PDB entry 8YTK | X-ray diffraction, 2.55 A resolution | chains A and B

== Chain A (and B) ==
Protein: Bifunctional glutamate/proline--tRNA ligase
From: Homo sapiens
Notes: EC 6.1.1.17, 6.1.1.15; chain B of this document is another copy of the same molecule, construct and numbering; everything in this record applies to it too
UniProt: P07814 (SYEP_HUMAN); residues 1003-1512 here = UniProt positions 1003-1512
Amino-acid sequence (524 residues; numbered 989 to 1512; the number before each row is that of its first residue):
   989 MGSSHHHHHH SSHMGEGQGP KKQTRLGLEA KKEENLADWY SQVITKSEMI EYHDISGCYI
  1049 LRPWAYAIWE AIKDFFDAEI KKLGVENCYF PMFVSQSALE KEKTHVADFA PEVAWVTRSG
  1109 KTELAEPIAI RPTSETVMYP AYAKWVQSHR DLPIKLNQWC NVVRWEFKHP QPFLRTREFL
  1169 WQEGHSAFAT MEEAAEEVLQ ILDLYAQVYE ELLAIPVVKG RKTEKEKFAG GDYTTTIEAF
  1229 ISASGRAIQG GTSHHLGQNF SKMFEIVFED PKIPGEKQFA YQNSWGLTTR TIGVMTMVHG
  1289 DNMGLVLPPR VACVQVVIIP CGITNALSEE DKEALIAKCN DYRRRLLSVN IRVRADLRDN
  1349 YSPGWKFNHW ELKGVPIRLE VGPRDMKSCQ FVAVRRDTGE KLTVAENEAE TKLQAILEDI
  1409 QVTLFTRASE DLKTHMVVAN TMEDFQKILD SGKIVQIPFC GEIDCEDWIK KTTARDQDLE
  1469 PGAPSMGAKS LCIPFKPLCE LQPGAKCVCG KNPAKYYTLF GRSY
Unresolved in the structure: 989-1015, 1312-1314 (chain B: 989-1017, 1154-1155, 1311-1321, 1463-1474, 1489-1492, 1501-1502)
Differences from the reference sequence: initiating methionine (989); expression tag (990-1002)
Disulfides: C1453-C1495
Small-molecule neighbours: W2H ((2S)-N-[3-(4-azanylquinazolin-7-yl)phenyl]sulfonylpyrrolidine-2-carboxamide): F1097, T1121, E1123, R1152, E1154, F1161, L1162, R1163, T1164, F1167, W1169, E1171, H1173, F1216, Q1237, T1240, H1242, S1272, W1273, G1274, L1275, T1276, R1278

== Interface between chain A and chain B ==
Residue-residue contacts - 107 pairs, chain A then chain B:
  E1039(A) with K1132(B); W1133(B), hydrogen bond
  H1041(A) with P1079(B); F1081(B), hydrogen bond (side chain-backbone); V1125(B)
  D1042(A) with S1083(B), hydrogen bond
  I1043(A) with F1081(B); V1082(B); S1083(B); I1116(B), hydrophobic
  I1048(A) with Y1077(B); F1078(B), hydrophobic; P1079(B); A1129(B), hydrophobic
  L1049(A) with C1076(B); Y1077(B), hydrogen bond (backbone-backbone)
  R1050(A) with W1133(B)
  P1051(A) with E1074(B); N1075(B); L1144(B), hydrophobic
  Y1054(A) with N1075(B); C1076(B); Y1077(B), hydrophobic
  E1058(A) with N1075(B), hydrogen bond
  E1074(A) with P1051(B)
  N1075(A) with P1051(B); Y1054(B); E1058(B)
  C1076(A) with L1049(B); Y1054(B)
  Y1077(A) with I1048(B); L1049(B), hydrogen bond (backbone-backbone); Y1054(B), hydrophobic; N1149(B), hydrogen bond; E1166(B), hydrogen bond; L1168(B), hydrophobic
  F1078(A) with I1048(B), hydrophobic
  P1079(A) with H1041(B); I1048(B); E1166(B)
  M1080(A) with M1080(B), hydrophobic; N1149(B); V1151(B), hydrophobic; E1166(B), hydrogen bond (backbone-side chain)
  F1081(A) with H1041(B), hydrogen bond (backbone-side chain); I1043(B); I1118(B), hydrophobic; V1151(B), hydrophobic
  S1083(A) with D1042(B), hydrogen bond; I1043(B)
  A1098(A) with G1108(B)
  P1099(A) with S1107(B); G1108(B)
  V1101(A) with R1106(B); S1107(B); G1108(B), hydrogen bond (backbone-backbone)
  A1102(A) with V1104(B), hydrophobic; R1106(B)
  W1103(A) with V1104(B); T1105(B), hydrogen bond (backbone-backbone); R1106(B), hydrogen bond (backbone-backbone); G1108(B)
  V1104(A) with A1102(B), hydrophobic; W1103(B); V1104(B), hydrophobic; I1118(B), hydrophobic
  T1105(A) with W1103(B), hydrogen bond (backbone-backbone); T1105(B), hydrogen bond
  R1106(A) with V1101(B); A1102(B); W1103(B), hydrogen bond (backbone-backbone); P1115(B)
  S1107(A) with V1101(B); W1153(B)
  G1108(A) with A1098(B); P1099(B); V1101(B), hydrogen bond (backbone-backbone); W1103(B)
  L1112(A) with W1153(B), hydrophobic
  P1115(A) with R1106(B)
  I1116(A) with I1043(B), hydrophobic; W1153(B), hydrophobic
  I1118(A) with F1081(B), hydrophobic; V1104(B), hydrophobic
  R1119(A) with N1149(B)
  V1125(A) with H1041(B)
  A1129(A) with I1048(B), hydrophobic
  K1132(A) with E1039(B), salt bridge; Y1040(B)
  W1133(A) with E1039(B), hydrogen bond; R1050(B)
  R1138(A) with N1348(B); Y1349(B), hydrogen bond (backbone-side chain)
  L1144(A) with P1051(B), hydrophobic
  N1149(A) with Y1077(B), hydrogen bond; M1080(B), hydrogen bond; R1119(B); N1149(B), hydrogen bond
  V1151(A) with M1080(B), hydrophobic; F1081(B), hydrophobic
  W1153(A) with S1107(B), hydrogen bond; L1112(B), hydrophobic; I1116(B), hydrophobic
  E1166(A) with Y1077(B), hydrogen bond; P1079(B); M1080(B), hydrogen bond (side chain-backbone)
  L1168(A) with Y1077(B), hydrophobic
Also at the interface, not in a pair above, chain A (51 interface residues in all): Y1040, C1046, Y1047, V1082, A1086, Y1349
Also at the interface, not in a pair above, chain B (54 interface residues in all): C1046, Y1047, K1069, A1086, R1138, D1139

== Overview ==
Chain A and chain B form an interface of 51 and 54 residues respectively; the contacts include 26 hydrogen
bonds and 1 salt bridge. Polar pairs include K1132(A)-E1039(B), E1039(A)-W1133(B) and H1041(A)-F1081(B). Chain
A binds compound W2H.
Chain A and chain B are both Bifunctional glutamate/proline--tRNA ligase (Homo sapiens); the structure,
Crystal structure of human prolyl-tRNA synthetase in complex with inhibitor, was determined by X-ray
diffraction (same publication as 8W9I, 8W8J and 8W8L).
